PDB entry 7O0W | electron microscopy, 2.47 A resolution | chains H2 and L of the 87 polymer chains in the assembly

Chain H2:
Molecule: RC-Hc
From: Gemmatimonas phototrophica
Chain sequence (181 residues; numbered 0 to 181; 1 number in that range is skipped by the numbering (no residue carries it; nothing is unmodelled there); the number before each row is that of its first residue; numbering starts at 0):
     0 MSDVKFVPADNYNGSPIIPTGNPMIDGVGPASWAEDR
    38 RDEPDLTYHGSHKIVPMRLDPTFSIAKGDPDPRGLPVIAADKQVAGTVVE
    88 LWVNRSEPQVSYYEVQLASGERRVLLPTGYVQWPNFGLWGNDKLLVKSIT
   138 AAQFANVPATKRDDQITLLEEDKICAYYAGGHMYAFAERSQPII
Unresolved in the structure: 0

Chain L:
Molecule: Photosynthetic reaction center L subunit
From: Gemmatimonas phototrophica
UniProtKB: A0A143BHR2 (A0A143BHR2_9BACT); residues 0-273 here correspond to UniProt positions 1-274 (UniProt number = residue number + 1)
Chain sequence (274 residues; numbered 0 to 273; the number before each row is that of its first residue; numbering starts at 0):
     0 MAMLSFEKKYRVRGGTLIGGDLFDFWFGPFYVGFFGVTTIFFVTLGTLLC
    50 VWGAAMGPTWNLWQINIAPPDLKYGLGLAPLREGGLWQIITLCALGAFGS
   100 WALRQAEIARKLGMGMHIPWAYGGAILAYTTLVVIRPFLLGAWGHGFPYG
   150 IFSHLDWVSNVGYQYLHFHYNPAHMIAVTFFFTNCLALAMHGSLILSVTN
   200 PPKGTPTGTSEQENVFFRDLLGYSIGAIGIHRLGLFLAVGAAVWSAICIV
   250 ISGPFWTQGWPEWWNWWLNLPIWK
Unresolved in the structure: 0
Bound ions: Fe ion: His190, His230 (shared with 3 residues of chain M)
Ligand contacts:
  - 0V9 ((19R,22S)-25-amino-22-hydroxy-22-oxido-16-oxo-17,21,23-trioxa-22lambda~5~-phosphapentacosan-19-yl (9Z)-hexadec-9-enoate): Thr58, Trp59, Asn60, Leu61, Trp62
  - bacteriochlorophyll a (BCL), molecule 1: Thr46, Cys49, Phe97, Tyr128, Leu131, Phe146, Ile150, Phe151, His153, Leu154, Trp156, Val157
  - bacteriochlorophyll a (BCL), molecule 2: Phe97, Tyr121, Ala124, Ile125, Ala127, Tyr128, Leu131, Trp156, Val157, Ser158, Val160, Gly161, Tyr162, Phe167, His168, His173, Ala176, Val177, Phe180, Phe181, Ser244, Ala245, Cys247, Ile248
  - bacteriochlorophyll a (BCL), molecule 3: Val157, Tyr162, His168, Phe181
  - bacteriochlorophyll a (BCL), molecule 4: His168, His173, Met174, Val177, Thr178, Phe181, Thr182, Leu185
  - bacteriopheophytin a (BPH), molecule 1: Phe41, Val42, Gly45, Thr46, Cys49, Ile89, Cys92, Ala93, Ala96, Phe97, Trp100, Gln104, Ile117, Ala120, Tyr121, Gly123, Ala124, Tyr128, Phe146, Pro147, Tyr148, Gly149, Ile150, His153, Phe180, Ala237, Val238, Ala241
  - bacteriopheophytin a (BPH), molecule 2: Phe181, Cys184, Leu185, Ala188, Met189, Leu219, Leu220
  - tetramyristoyl-cardiolipin (CD4; (2R,5R,11R,14R)-5,8,11-trihydroxy-5,11-dioxido-17-oxo-2,14-bis(tetradecanoyloxy)-4,6,10,12,16-pentaoxa-5,11-diphosphatriacont-1-yl tetradecanoate), molecule 1: Ala1, Gly27, Pro28, Phe29
  - tetramyristoyl-cardiolipin (CD4), molecule 2: Phe24, Phe26, Gly27, Pro28, Phe29, Val36, Ile39, Phe40, Val42, Thr43, Thr46
  - tetramyristoyl-cardiolipin (CD4), molecule 3: Asn199, Pro200, Pro201
  - menaquinone 8 (MQ8), molecule 1: Phe26, Phe29, Tyr30, Val31, Gly35, Thr38, Ile39, Trp100, Arg103
  - menaquinone 8 (MQ8), molecule 2: Phe33, Val36, Thr37, Phe40, Phe41, Leu44, Ile88, Leu91, Cys92, Leu94, Gly95, Gly98, Trp119, Gly122, Gly123, Ile125, Leu126, Thr129, Val238
  - phosphatidylglycerol (PGW; (1R)-2-{[(S)-{[(2S)-2,3-dihydroxypropyl]oxy}(hydroxy)phosphoryl]oxy}-1-[(hexadecanoyloxy)methyl]ethyl (9Z)-octadec-9-enoate): Asn60, Leu61, Trp62, Ile150, Phe151
  - V7B ([(2S)-3-[(2R,3R,4R,5S,6R)-6-(hydroxymethyl)-5-[(2R,3R,4S,5S,6R)-6-(hydroxymethyl)-3,4,5-tris(oxidanyl)oxan-2-yl]oxy-3,4-bis(oxidanyl)oxan-2-yl]oxy-2-(12-methyltridecanoyloxy)propyl] 12-methyltridecanoate): Thr46, Leu47, Cys49, Val50, Pro57, Thr58, Trp59, Asn60, Leu61, Ile64, Tyr148, Gly149, Ile150

Interface between chain H2 and chain L:
Contacting residue pairs (50):
  Phe5(H2) - Lys7(L)
  Phe5(H2) - Lys8(L)
  Ala8(H2) - Arg12(L)
  Gly13(H2) - Phe24(L)
  Gly13(H2) - Trp25(L)  hydrogen bond (backbone-backbone)
  Pro15(H2) - Arg10(L)
  Pro15(H2) - Val11(L)
  Pro15(H2) - Arg12(L)
  Pro15(H2) - Asp23(L)
  Ile16(H2) - Lys7(L)
  Ile16(H2) - Lys8(L)
  Ile16(H2) - Arg10(L)  hydrogen bond (backbone-backbone)
  Ile16(H2) - Val11(L)
  Ile16(H2) - Arg12(L)
  Ile17(H2) - Arg12(L)
  Val27(H2) - Lys8(L)
  Val27(H2) - Val11(L)  hydrophobic
  Gly28(H2) - Lys8(L)  hydrogen bond (backbone-backbone)
  Gly28(H2) - Tyr9(L)
  Gly28(H2) - Val11(L)
  Pro29(H2) - Val11(L)
  Pro29(H2) - Lys110(L)
  Pro29(H2) - Leu111(L)
  Pro29(H2) - Gly112(L)
  Ser31(H2) - Lys8(L)
  Ser31(H2) - Tyr9(L)
  Trp32(H2) - Lys8(L)
  Glu34(H2) - Lys8(L)
  Thr44(H2) - Glu210(L)
  Tyr45(H2) - Thr208(L)
  Tyr45(H2) - Glu210(L)  hydrogen bond (backbone-side chain)
  Tyr45(H2) - Gln211(L)
  Ser93(H2) - Glu210(L)  hydrogen bond
  Glu94(H2) - Gly225(L)
  Glu94(H2) - Ala226(L)  hydrogen bond (side chain-backbone)
  Met170(H2) - Arg12(L)
  Met170(H2) - Gly13(L)
  Met170(H2) - Gly14(L)
  Met170(H2) - Arg109(L)
  Met170(H2) - Lys110(L)
  Tyr171(H2) - Val11(L)
  Ser177(H2) - Gly13(L)
  Ser177(H2) - Gly14(L)  hydrogen bond (backbone-backbone)
  Gln178(H2) - Thr15(L)
  Pro179(H2) - Thr15(L)
  Pro179(H2) - Leu16(L)
  Pro179(H2) - Ile17(L)
  Pro179(H2) - Gly19(L)
  Ile180(H2) - Leu16(L)  hydrogen bond (backbone-backbone)
  Ile181(H2) - Leu16(L)  hydrogen bond (backbone-backbone)
Also at the interface, not in a pair above, chain H2 (26 interface residues in all): Gly26, Ala166, Arg176
Also at the interface, not in a pair above, chain L (26 interface residues in all): Gly18, Ile227

Overview:
Chain H2 and chain L each contribute 26 residues to their interface; the contacts include 9 hydrogen bonds.
Among the polar pairs are Tyr45(H2)-Glu210(L), Ser93(H2)-Glu210(L) and Glu94(H2)-Ala226(L).
Chain H2 is RC-Hc and chain L is Photosynthetic reaction center L subunit, both from Gemmatimonas
phototrophica; the structure, Cryo-EM structure of the RC-dLH complex (model_1b) from Gemmatimonas
phototrophica at 2.47 A, was determined by electron microscopy, deposited together with 7O0U, 7O0V and 7O0X.
